PDB entry 8FRO | electron microscopy, 3.25 A resolution | chains F and G of the 4 polymer chains in the assembly

== Chain F ==
Molecule: Lipopolysaccharide export system permease protein LptF
Source organism: Acinetobacter baylyi ADP1
UniProt: Q6FFD7 (Q6FFD7_ACIAD); residue numbers follow UniProt; this construct covers 1-366
Sequence (366 residues; row label = number of the first residue in the row):
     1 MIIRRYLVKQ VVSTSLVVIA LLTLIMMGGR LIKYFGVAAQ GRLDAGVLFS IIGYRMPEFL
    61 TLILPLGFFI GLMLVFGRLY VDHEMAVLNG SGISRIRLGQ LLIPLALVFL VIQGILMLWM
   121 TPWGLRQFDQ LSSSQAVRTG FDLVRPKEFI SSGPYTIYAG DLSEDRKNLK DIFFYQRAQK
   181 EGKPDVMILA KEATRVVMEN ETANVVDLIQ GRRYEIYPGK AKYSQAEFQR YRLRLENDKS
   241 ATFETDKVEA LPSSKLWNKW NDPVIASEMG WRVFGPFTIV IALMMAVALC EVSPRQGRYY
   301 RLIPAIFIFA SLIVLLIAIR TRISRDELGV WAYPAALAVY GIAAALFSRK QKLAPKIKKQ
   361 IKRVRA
Disordered / not traced: 1, 177-184, 196-203, 217-222, 236-246, 351-366
Ligand contacts:
  - JSG ((2R,4R,5R,6R)-6-[(1R)-1,2-bis(oxidanyl)ethyl]-2-[(2R,4R,5R,6R)-6-[(1R)-1,2-bis(oxidanyl)ethyl]-5-[(2S,3S,4R,5R,6R)-6-[(1S)-1,2-bis(oxidanyl)ethyl]-4-[(2R,3S,4R,5S,6R)-6-[(1S)-2-[(2S,3S,4S,5S,6R)-6-[(1S)-1,2-bis(oxidanyl)ethyl]-3,4,5-tris(oxidanyl)oxan-2-yl]oxy-1-oxidanyl-ethyl]-3,4-bis(oxidanyl)-5-phosphonooxy-oxan-2-yl]oxy-3-oxidanyl-5-phosphonooxy-oxan-2-yl]oxy-2-carboxy-2-[[(2R,3S,4R,5R,6R)-5-[[(3R)-3-dodecanoyloxytetradecanoyl]amino]-6-[[(2R,3S,4R,5R,6R)-3-oxidanyl-5-[[(3R)-3-oxidanyltetradecanoyl]amino]-4-[(3R)-3-oxidanyltetradecanoyl]oxy-6-phosphonooxy-oxan-2-yl]methoxy]-3-phosphonooxy-4-[(3R)-3-tetradecanoyloxytetradecanoyl]oxy-oxan-2-yl]methoxy]oxan-4-yl]oxy-4,5-bis(oxidanyl)oxane-2-carboxylic acid): Leu22, Ile25, Met26, Arg30, Lys33, Tyr34, Arg42, Arg55, Glu58, Phe59, Thr61, Leu62, Pro65, Leu66, Gln113, Met117, Trp271, Gly275, Thr278, Ala310, Ile313, Leu316, Ile317
  - MG3 ((7S,10S,13S)-10-(4-aminobutyl)-7-(3-aminopropyl)-17,20-dichloro-13-[(1H-indol-3-yl)methyl]-12-methyl-6,7,9,10,12,13,15,16-octahydropyrido[2,3-b][1,5,8,11,14]benzothiatetraazacycloheptadecine-8,11,14(5H)-trione): Glu58, Leu125, Glu249, Trp271, Val314, Ile317, Ala318, Arg320, Thr321
What the authors report for this chain:
  - mutagenesis - R30A, R55G: abolished growth
  - mutagenesis - R30K, R55K: decreased growth in response to antibiotic
  - mutagenesis - I317N: decreased growth in response to macrocyclic peptides

== Chain G ==
Molecule: LPS export ABC transporter permease LptG
Source organism: Acinetobacter baylyi ADP1
UniProt: Q6FFD6 (Q6FFD6_ACIAD); residue numbers follow UniProt; this construct covers 1-356
Sequence (356 residues; each row starts with the number of its first residue):
     1 MLARRIVAKH VTKTTALAML GTTIVLVILQ VLFTYLGELS NLKADYSAWQ AFLYVLWGAP
    61 RYLYEILPIS ALIGAILGLG TLASNSELIV MRSVGISLWR IVGWVIRSAL VLVLLSFALS
   121 EWVVPYTNER ANSVKSHQSV AALGEVRGYW SREGQRFIYV DYANSQGQLK RIQVVDFDDN
   181 YRLKSVTNAE QGQFVKDGQW LLNHSQQMAI QGQGDAVLAN AAKQPFSLAL QPKYVHMVTI
   241 DPEDLSFSQL VSFMNYMREY SQVPKTYQLA FWKKVASPFA LITLVLVACS FIFGPLRQQS
   301 MGFRLVIALF IGLGFYYLQD FLGYASLVYN PSPAWFVLGP IVLMFVAGSY LLYRAR
Disordered / not traced: 1-3, 138-144, 211-217, 356
Ligand contacts:
  - JSG ((2R,4R,5R,6R)-6-[(1R)-1,2-bis(oxidanyl)ethyl]-2-[(2R,4R,5R,6R)-6-[(1R)-1,2-bis(oxidanyl)ethyl]-5-[(2S,3S,4R,5R,6R)-6-[(1S)-1,2-bis(oxidanyl)ethyl]-4-[(2R,3S,4R,5S,6R)-6-[(1S)-2-[(2S,3S,4S,5S,6R)-6-[(1S)-1,2-bis(oxidanyl)ethyl]-3,4,5-tris(oxidanyl)oxan-2-yl]oxy-1-oxidanyl-ethyl]-3,4-bis(oxidanyl)-5-phosphonooxy-oxan-2-yl]oxy-3-oxidanyl-5-phosphonooxy-oxan-2-yl]oxy-2-carboxy-2-[[(2R,3S,4R,5R,6R)-5-[[(3R)-3-dodecanoyloxytetradecanoyl]amino]-6-[[(2R,3S,4R,5R,6R)-3-oxidanyl-5-[[(3R)-3-oxidanyltetradecanoyl]amino]-4-[(3R)-3-oxidanyltetradecanoyl]oxy-6-phosphonooxy-oxan-2-yl]methoxy]-3-phosphonooxy-4-[(3R)-3-tetradecanoyloxytetradecanoyl]oxy-oxan-2-yl]methoxy]oxan-4-yl]oxy-4,5-bis(oxidanyl)oxane-2-carboxylic acid): Leu26, Leu29, Gln30, Phe33, Thr34, Arg61, Glu65, Ile66, Ile69, Leu309, Phe310, Leu313, Tyr316, Tyr317
  - MG3 ((7S,10S,13S)-10-(4-aminobutyl)-7-(3-aminopropyl)-17,20-dichloro-13-[(1H-indol-3-yl)methyl]-12-methyl-6,7,9,10,12,13,15,16-octahydropyrido[2,3-b][1,5,8,11,14]benzothiatetraazacycloheptadecine-8,11,14(5H)-trione): Leu36, Gly37, Leu39, Ser40, Asn41

== How chain F and chain G interact ==
Residue-residue contacts - 48 pairs, chain F then chain G:
  Leu21(F) - Phe310(G)  hydrophobic
  Ile25(F) - Phe310(G)  hydrophobic
  Ile25(F) - Leu313(G)  hydrophobic
  Ile25(F) - Tyr317(G)
  Gly29(F) - Tyr317(G)
  Ile32(F) - Tyr317(G)
  Ile32(F) - Asp320(G)
  Ile32(F) - Phe321(G)
  Ile32(F) - Tyr324(G)
  Phe35(F) - Phe321(G)  hydrophobic
  Phe35(F) - Tyr324(G)  hydrophobic
  Phe35(F) - Ala325(G)
  Phe35(F) - Val328(G)  hydrophobic
  Gly36(F) - Tyr324(G)
  Ala39(F) - Val328(G)  hydrophobic
  Lys147(F) - Gln262(G)
  Lys147(F) - Val263(G)
  Lys147(F) - Pro264(G)
  Glu148(F) - Pro264(G)
  Phe149(F) - Trp150(G)  hydrophobic
  Phe149(F) - Ser151(G)
  Phe149(F) - Phe157(G)  hydrophobic
  Thr156(F) - Trp150(G)
  Tyr158(F) - Arg152(G)
  Tyr158(F) - Gln262(G)  hydrogen bond
  Glu164(F) - Val328(G)
  Glu164(F) - Tyr329(G)
  Asp171(F) - Arg152(G)  salt bridge
  Asp171(F) - Tyr181(G)  hydrogen bond
  Phe173(F) - Trp150(G)  hydrophobic
  Phe173(F) - Phe157(G)  hydrophobic
  Tyr175(F) - Trp150(G)  hydrophobic
  Tyr175(F) - Gln173(G)  hydrogen bond
  Met187(F) - Phe177(G)  hydrophobic
  Leu189(F) - Phe177(G)  hydrophobic
  Leu189(F) - Tyr181(G)  hydrophobic
  Arg212(F) - Asn180(G)
  Tyr214(F) - Tyr181(G)
  Tyr214(F) - Leu183(G)  hydrophobic
  Tyr223(F) - Ile210(G)
  Gln296(F) - Ser300(G)  hydrogen bond (backbone-side chain)
  Gly297(F) - Ser300(G)
  Tyr299(F) - Gly302(G)
  Tyr299(F) - Phe303(G)  hydrophobic
  Ile303(F) - Leu305(G)  hydrophobic
  Phe307(F) - Leu29(G)  hydrophobic
  Phe307(F) - Phe33(G)  hydrophobic
  Val314(F) - Leu36(G)  hydrophobic
Other interface residues (no listed pair), chain F (33 interface residues in all): Ser151, Ser163, Lys191, Ile216, Arg298, Tyr300
Other interface residues (no listed pair), chain G (36 interface residues in all): Val175, Arg182, Val186, Met208, Thr266, Val306, Leu327

== In short ==
Chain F and chain G form an interface of 33 and 36 residues respectively, with 4 hydrogen bonds and 1 salt
bridge. Among the polar pairs are Asp171(F)-Arg152(G), Tyr158(F)-Gln262(G) and Asp171(F)-Tyr181(G). From the
paper: R30A and R55G of chain F abolish growth; R30K and R55K of chain F reduce growth in response to
antibiotic.
Chain F is Lipopolysaccharide export system permease protein LptF and chain G is LPS export ABC transporter
permease LptG, both from Acinetobacter baylyi ADP1; the structure, Acinetobacter baylyi LptB2FG bound to
lipopolysaccharide and a macrocyclic peptide, was determined by electron microscopy (same publication as 8FRL,
8FRM, 8FRN, 8FRP, 8UFG and 8UFH).
